Entry 7UIW (electron microscopy, 3.33 A resolution); this record covers chains C and D of the 14 polymer chains in the assembly.

Chain C (and D):
Protein: ATP-dependent Clp protease ATP-binding subunit ClpA
Source organism: Escherichia coli
Notes: chain D of this document is another copy of the same molecule, construct and numbering; everything in this record applies to it too
UniProt: A0A836NDF2 (A0A836NDF2_ECOLX); numbering as in UniProt (aligned over 1-758)
Sequence (758 residues; numbered 1 to 758; the number before each row is that of its first residue):
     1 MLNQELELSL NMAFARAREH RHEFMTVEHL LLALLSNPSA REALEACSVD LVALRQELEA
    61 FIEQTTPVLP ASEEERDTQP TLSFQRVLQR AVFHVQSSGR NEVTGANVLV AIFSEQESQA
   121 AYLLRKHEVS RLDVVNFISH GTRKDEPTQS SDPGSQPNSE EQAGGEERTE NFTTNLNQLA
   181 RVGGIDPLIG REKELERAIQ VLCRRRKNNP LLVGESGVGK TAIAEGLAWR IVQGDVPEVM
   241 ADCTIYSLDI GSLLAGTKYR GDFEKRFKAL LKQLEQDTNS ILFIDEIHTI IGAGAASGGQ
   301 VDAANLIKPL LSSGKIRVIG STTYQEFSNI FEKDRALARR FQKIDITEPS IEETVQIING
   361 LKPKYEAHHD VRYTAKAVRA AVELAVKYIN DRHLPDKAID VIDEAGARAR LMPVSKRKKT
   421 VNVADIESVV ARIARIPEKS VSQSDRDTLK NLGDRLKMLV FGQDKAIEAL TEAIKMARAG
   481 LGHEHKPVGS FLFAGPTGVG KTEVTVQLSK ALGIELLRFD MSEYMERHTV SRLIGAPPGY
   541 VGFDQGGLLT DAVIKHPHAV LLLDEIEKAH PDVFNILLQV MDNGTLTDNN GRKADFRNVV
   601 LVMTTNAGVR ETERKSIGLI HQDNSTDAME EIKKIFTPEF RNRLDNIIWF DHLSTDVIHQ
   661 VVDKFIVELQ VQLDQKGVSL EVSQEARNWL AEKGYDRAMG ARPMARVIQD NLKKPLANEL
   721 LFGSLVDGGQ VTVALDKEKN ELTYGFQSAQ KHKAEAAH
Unresolved in the structure: 1-168, 750-758 (chain D: 1-168, 749-758)
Sequence notes: conflict T169 (Met in A0A836NDF2)
Bound ions: Mg2+ site 1: T221 (together with ATP-gamma-S); Mg2+ site 2: T502 (together with ATP-gamma-S)
Small-molecule neighbours:
  - ATP-gamma-S (AGS; phosphothiophosphoric acid-adenylate ester), molecule 1: D186, P187, L188, I189, R191, S216, G217, V218, G219, K220, T221, A222, E286, S321, T323, I357, L361, Y365, P395, I399
  - ATP-gamma-S (AGS), molecule 2: A336, R339, R340
  - ATP-gamma-S (AGS), molecule 3: L459, V460, F461, Q463, P496, T497, G498, V499, G500, K501, T502, E503, E565, N606, L653, V661, K664, F665, A701, R702
  - ATP-gamma-S (AGS), molecule 4: D582, E639, R643

Interface between chain C and chain D:
Pairs across the interface - 151 pairs, chain C then chain D:
  D186(C) - R206(D)  salt bridge
  S216(C) - R335(D)
  S216(C) - A336(D)
  S216(C) - R339(D)  hydrogen bond
  G217(C) - R339(D)
  D249(C) - K268(D)  salt bridge
  I250(C) - L306(D)  hydrophobic
  G251(C) - E264(D)
  G251(C) - L306(D)
  L254(C) - G261(D)
  L254(C) - E264(D)
  A255(C) - G261(D)
  A255(C) - E264(D)
  A255(C) - K265(D)
  T257(C) - R260(D)  hydrogen bond
  K258(C) - R260(D)  hydrogen bond (backbone-backbone)
  K258(C) - D262(D)
  F263(C) - R260(D)
  H288(C) - Q300(D)
  H288(C) - N305(D)  hydrogen bond
  T289(C) - Q300(D)
  T289(C) - V301(D)
  G292(C) - G298(D)
  G294(C) - R260(D)
  Q325(C) - K333(D)
  Y365(C) - R205(D)
  H368(C) - R205(D)
  H369(C) - C203(D)
  R392(C) - A338(D)  hydrogen bond (side chain-backbone)
  R392(C) - R339(D)  hydrogen bond (side chain-backbone)
  R392(C) - F341(D)  hydrogen bond (side chain-backbone)
  R392(C) - Q342(D)  hydrogen bond
  D396(C) - K207(D)  salt bridge
  D396(C) - R339(D)  salt bridge
  D400(C) - R204(D)  salt bridge
  D400(C) - K207(D)
  D400(C) - Q342(D)
  D403(C) - R204(D)  salt bridge
  D403(C) - R205(D)  hydrogen bond (side chain-backbone)
  D403(C) - R206(D)  hydrogen bond (side chain-backbone)
  E404(C) - R197(D)  salt bridge
  A407(C) - Q200(D)
  R408(C) - Q200(D)
  L411(C) - I199(D)  hydrophobic
  L411(C) - Q200(D)
  L411(C) - C203(D)  hydrophobic
  R432(C) - R197(D)
  R432(C) - Q200(D)  hydrogen bond
  I433(C) - R197(D)
  R435(C) - Y324(D)
  R435(C) - K343(D)
  R435(C) - D345(D)
  T497(C) - E639(D)
  T497(C) - N642(D)  hydrogen bond
  G498(C) - N642(D)
  R518(C) - D582(D)  salt bridge
  R518(C) - N583(D)
  D520(C) - Q579(D)
  D520(C) - T585(D)
  S522(C) - N575(D)  hydrogen bond (side chain-backbone)
  S522(C) - I576(D)
  S522(C) - Q579(D)  hydrogen bond
  E523(C) - I534(D)
  E523(C) - I576(D)
  E523(C) - Q579(D)
  E523(C) - L586(D)
  E523(C) - T587(D)  hydrogen bond (side chain-backbone)
  M525(C) - R527(D)  hydrogen bond (backbone-side chain)
  M525(C) - V530(D)  hydrophobic
  M525(C) - D572(D)
  M525(C) - N575(D)  hydrogen bond
  M525(C) - I576(D)  hydrophobic
  E526(C) - V530(D)
  E526(C) - S531(D)
  H528(C) - S531(D)
  H528(C) - P537(D)
  H528(C) - Y540(D)
  T529(C) - P537(D)
  S531(C) - P538(D)  hydrogen bond (side chain-backbone)
  R532(C) - I534(D)
  R532(C) - P537(D)
  R532(C) - P538(D)
  R532(C) - T587(D)
  R532(C) - D588(D)  hydrogen bond (side chain-backbone)
  A536(C) - P538(D)
  A536(C) - G539(D)
  Y540(C) - G539(D)
  V541(C) - D544(D)
  G542(C) - P538(D)
  G542(C) - G539(D)
  F543(C) - K333(D)
  D544(C) - N329(D)  hydrogen bond (backbone-side chain)
  Q545(C) - P538(D)
  Q545(C) - F543(D)
  Q545(C) - N589(D)
  Q545(C) - N590(D)
  L548(C) - G591(D)
  K555(C) - E215(D)  salt bridge
  K555(C) - Y324(D)
  E565(C) - R643(D)  salt bridge
  K568(C) - R527(D)
  K568(C) - N575(D)
  K568(C) - E639(D)  salt bridge
  H570(C) - R527(D)
  R592(C) - S328(D)  hydrogen bond (side chain-backbone)
  R592(C) - E332(D)  salt bridge
  V609(C) - P638(D)  hydrophobic
  V609(C) - E639(D)
  R610(C) - K633(D)  hydrogen bond (side chain-backbone)
  R610(C) - K634(D)  hydrogen bond (side chain-backbone)
  R610(C) - F636(D)
  R610(C) - T637(D)
  R610(C) - P638(D)
  E613(C) - P638(D)
  E613(C) - R641(D)  salt bridge
  L669(C) - L481(D)  hydrophobic
  Q672(C) - G480(D)
  Q672(C) - L481(D)
  Q672(C) - G482(D)  hydrogen bond (side chain-backbone)
  L673(C) - L481(D)  hydrophobic
  Q675(C) - K439(D)
  K676(C) - K439(D)
  K676(C) - A479(D)
  M699(C) - P638(D)
  M699(C) - N642(D)  hydrogen bond (backbone-side chain)
  R702(C) - D582(D)  salt bridge
  R702(C) - N642(D)  hydrogen bond
  R702(C) - R643(D)
  P703(C) - N642(D)
  R706(C) - N642(D)  hydrogen bond (side chain-backbone)
  R706(C) - L644(D)  hydrogen bond (side chain-backbone)
  R706(C) - D645(D)
  Q709(C) - M476(D)
  Q709(C) - H483(D)  hydrogen bond
  Q709(C) - D645(D)  hydrogen bond
  K713(C) - M476(D)
  K713(C) - L481(D)  hydrogen bond (side chain-backbone)
  K714(C) - E472(D)  salt bridge
  K714(C) - M476(D)
  A717(C) - M476(D)  hydrophobic
  N718(C) - E472(D)
  N718(C) - K475(D)
  L720(C) - R446(D)
  L720(C) - L481(D)  hydrophobic
  L721(C) - V441(D)  hydrophobic
  L721(C) - R446(D)  hydrogen bond (backbone-side chain)
  L721(C) - K475(D)
  L721(C) - A479(D)  hydrophobic
  F722(C) - R446(D)
  F722(C) - L449(D)  hydrophobic
  F722(C) - K450(D)
Interface residues without a listed pair, chain C (89 interface residues in all): S252, G256, Y259, E286, A295, A296, E326, I330, K364, D391, R410, N590, N606, L716
Interface residues without a listed pair, chain D (89 interface residues in all): K193, V201, P237, A296, G299, K308, R340, L578, K593

Summary:
Chain C and chain D each contribute 89 residues to their interface; the contacts include 32 hydrogen bonds and
15 salt bridges. Polar pairs include D186(C)-R206(D), D249(C)-K268(D) and D396(C)-K207(D). Ligands of chain C:
4 copies of ATP-gamma-S.
Both chains are ATP-dependent Clp protease ATP-binding subunit ClpA (Escherichia coli). Entry 7UIW (ClpAP
complex bound to ClpS N-terminal extension, class IIb) was determined by electron microscopy, deposited
together with 7UIV, 7UIX, 7UIZ, 7UJ0 and 7UIY.
